PDB entry 5W65 | electron microscopy, 4.30 A resolution (low resolution: residue-level contacts below are approximate; hydrogen-bond / salt-bridge calls are withheld) | chains A and S of the 20 polymer chains in the assembly

== Chain A ==
Name: DNA-directed RNA polymerase I subunit RPA190
Organism: Saccharomyces cerevisiae (strain ATCC 204508 / S288c)
Notes: EC 2.7.7.6
UniProt: P10964 (RPA1_YEAST); residue numbers follow UniProt; this construct covers 1-1664
Chain sequence (1664 residues; numbered 1 to 1664; the number before each row is that of its first residue):
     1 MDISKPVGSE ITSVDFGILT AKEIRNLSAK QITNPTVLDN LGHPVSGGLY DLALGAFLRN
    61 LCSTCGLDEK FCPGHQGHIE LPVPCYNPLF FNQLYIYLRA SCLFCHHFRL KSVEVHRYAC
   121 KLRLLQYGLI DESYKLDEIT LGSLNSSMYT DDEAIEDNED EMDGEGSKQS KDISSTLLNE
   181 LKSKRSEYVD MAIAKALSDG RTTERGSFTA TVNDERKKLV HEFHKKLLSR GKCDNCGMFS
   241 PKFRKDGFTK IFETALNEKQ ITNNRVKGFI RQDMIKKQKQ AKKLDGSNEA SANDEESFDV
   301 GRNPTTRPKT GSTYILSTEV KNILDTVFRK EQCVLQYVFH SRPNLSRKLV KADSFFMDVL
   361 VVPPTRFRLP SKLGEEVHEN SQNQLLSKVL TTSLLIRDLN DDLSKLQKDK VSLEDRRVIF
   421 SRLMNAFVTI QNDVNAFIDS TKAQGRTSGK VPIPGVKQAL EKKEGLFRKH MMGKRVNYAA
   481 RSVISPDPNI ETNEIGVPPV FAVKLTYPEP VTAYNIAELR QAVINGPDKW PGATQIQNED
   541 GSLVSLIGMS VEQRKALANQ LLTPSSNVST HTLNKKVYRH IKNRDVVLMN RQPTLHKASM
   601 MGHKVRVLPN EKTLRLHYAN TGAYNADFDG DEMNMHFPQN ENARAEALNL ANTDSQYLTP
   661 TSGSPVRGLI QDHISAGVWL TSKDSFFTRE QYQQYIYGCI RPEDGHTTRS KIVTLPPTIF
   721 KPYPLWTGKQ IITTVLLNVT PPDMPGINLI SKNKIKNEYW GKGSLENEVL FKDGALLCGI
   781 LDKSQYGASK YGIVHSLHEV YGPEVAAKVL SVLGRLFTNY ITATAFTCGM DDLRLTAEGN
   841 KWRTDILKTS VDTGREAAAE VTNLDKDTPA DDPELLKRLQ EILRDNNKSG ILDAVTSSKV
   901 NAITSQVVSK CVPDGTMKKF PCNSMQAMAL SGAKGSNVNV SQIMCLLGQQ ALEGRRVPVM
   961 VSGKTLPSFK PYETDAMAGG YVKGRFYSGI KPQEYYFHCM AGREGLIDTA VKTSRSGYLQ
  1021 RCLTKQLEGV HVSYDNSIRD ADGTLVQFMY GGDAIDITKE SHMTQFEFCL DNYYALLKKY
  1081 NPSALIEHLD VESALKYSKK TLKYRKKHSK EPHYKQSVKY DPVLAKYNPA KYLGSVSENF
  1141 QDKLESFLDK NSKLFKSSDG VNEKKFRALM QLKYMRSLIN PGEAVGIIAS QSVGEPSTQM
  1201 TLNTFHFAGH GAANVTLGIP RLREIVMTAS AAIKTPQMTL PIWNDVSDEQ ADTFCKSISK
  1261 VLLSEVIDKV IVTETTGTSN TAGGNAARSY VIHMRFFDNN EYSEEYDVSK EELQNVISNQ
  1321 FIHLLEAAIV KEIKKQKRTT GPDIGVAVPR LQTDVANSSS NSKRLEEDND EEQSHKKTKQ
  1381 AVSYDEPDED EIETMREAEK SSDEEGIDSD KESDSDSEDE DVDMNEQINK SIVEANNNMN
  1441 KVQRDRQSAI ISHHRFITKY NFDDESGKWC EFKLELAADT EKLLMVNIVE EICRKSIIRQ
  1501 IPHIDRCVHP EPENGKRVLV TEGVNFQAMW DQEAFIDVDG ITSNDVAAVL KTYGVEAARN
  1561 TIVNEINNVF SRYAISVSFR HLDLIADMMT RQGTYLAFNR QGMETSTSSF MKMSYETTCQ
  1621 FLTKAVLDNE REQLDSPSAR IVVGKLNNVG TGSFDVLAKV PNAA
Not modelled in the structure: 142-171, 269-311, 445-449, 1110-1111, 1201-1213, 1277-1285, 1338-1437, 1664
Metal / ion sites: Zn2+ site 1: Cys-62, Cys-65, Cys-72, His-75; Zn2+ site 2: Cys-233, Cys-236
Swiss-Prot annotation at these positions:
  - region: Pro-992 to Glu-1004 (Bridging helix)
  - binding site (Zn(2+)): Cys-62, Cys-65, Cys-72, His-75, Cys-102, Cys-105, Cys-233, Cys-236
  - binding site (Mg(2+)): Asp-627, Asp-629, Asp-631
  - modified residue (Phosphoserine): Ser-889, Ser-1636

== Chain S ==
Molecule: non-template strand DNA
Sequence (54 nucleotides; numbered 1 to 54; the number before each row is that of its first residue):
     1 CAAGTGTGAG GAAAAGTAGT TGGGTTTTTT TTTTTTTTTT TGCAGTTGAA GACA
Not modelled in the structure: 30-38

== How chain A and chain S interact ==
Contacting residue pairs (5; chain A residue first):
  Arg-99(A) / DG48(S)
  His-221(A) / DT47(S)
  Thr-1228(A) / DG45(S)
  Gln-1601(A) / DG45(S)
  Gln-1601(A) / DT46(S)
Also at the interface, not in a pair above, chain A (6 interface residues in all): Tyr-95, Lys-242
Also at the interface, not in a pair above, chain S (6 interface residues in all): DA44, DA49

== Overview ==
Chain A and chain S each contribute 6 residues to their interface. Cys-62(A), Cys-65(A), Cys-72(A) and
His-75(A) form the Zn2+ site 1. Cys-233(A) and Cys-236(A) coordinate Zn2+ site 2. UniProt lists 8 Zn2+-binding
residues and 3 Mg2+-binding residues on chain A.
Chain A is DNA-directed RNA polymerase I subunit RPA190 (Saccharomyces cerevisiae (strain ATCC 204508 /
S288c)) and chain S is non-template strand DNA; the structure, RNA polymerase I Initial Transcribing Complex
State 2, was determined by electron microscopy (same publication as 5W5Y, 5W64 and 5W66).
